5E84 - chain A; structure by X-ray diffraction, 2.99 A resolution.

# Chain A
Protein: 78 kDa glucose-regulated protein
Source organism: Homo sapiens
Notes: engineered mutation(s): T229A, loop34
Reference sequence: P11021 (GRP78_HUMAN); aligned to UniProt positions 25-629 over residues 25-629 (the alignment contains insertions or deletions, so no single offset holds)
Amino-acid sequence (606 residues; row label = number of the first residue in the row):
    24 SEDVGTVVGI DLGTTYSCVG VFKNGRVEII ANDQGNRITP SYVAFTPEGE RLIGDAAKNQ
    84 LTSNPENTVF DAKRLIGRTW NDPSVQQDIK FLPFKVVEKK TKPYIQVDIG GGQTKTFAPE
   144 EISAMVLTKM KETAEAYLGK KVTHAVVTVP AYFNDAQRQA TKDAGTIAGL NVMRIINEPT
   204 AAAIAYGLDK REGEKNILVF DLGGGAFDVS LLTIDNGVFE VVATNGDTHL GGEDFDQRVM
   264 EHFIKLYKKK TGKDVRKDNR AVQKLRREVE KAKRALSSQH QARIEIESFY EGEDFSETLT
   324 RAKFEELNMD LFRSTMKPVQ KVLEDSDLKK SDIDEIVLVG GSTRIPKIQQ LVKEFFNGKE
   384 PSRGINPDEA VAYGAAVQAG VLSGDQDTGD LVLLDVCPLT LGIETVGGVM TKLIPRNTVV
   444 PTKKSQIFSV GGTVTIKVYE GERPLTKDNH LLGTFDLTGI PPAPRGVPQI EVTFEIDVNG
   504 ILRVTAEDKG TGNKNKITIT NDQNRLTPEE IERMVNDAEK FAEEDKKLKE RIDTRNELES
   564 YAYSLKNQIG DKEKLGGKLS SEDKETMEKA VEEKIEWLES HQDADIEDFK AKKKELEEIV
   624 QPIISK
Construct notes: expression tag (24); conflict Ala229 (Thr in P11021), Val453 (Asn457 in P11021), Gly454 (Gln458 in P11021), Gly455 (Pro459 in P11021)
Metal / ion sites: Zn2+ site 1: Asp34 (together with ATP); Zn2+ site 2: Glu201, Asp231; Zn2+ site 3 near Asp238 (its only coordinating residue here); Mg2+ site 1: Glu316 (shared with 1 residue of chain C); Mg2+ site 2: Asp317 (shared with 1 residue of chain C); Mg2+ site 3: Asp608, Asp611 (shared with 1 residue of chain C)
Residues lining bound ligands: ATP (adenosine-5'-triphosphate): Asp34, Gly36, Thr37, Thr38, Tyr39, Lys96, Glu201, Gly226, Gly227, Gly228, Ala229, Gly255, Glu256, Glu293, Lys296, Arg297, Ser300, Gly363, Gly364, Ser365, Arg367, Ile368, Pro390, Asp391
Swiss-Prot annotation at these positions:
  - region: Gln409 to Val419 (Interdomain linker)
  - binding site (ATP): Gly36 to Tyr39, Lys96, Glu293 to Ser300, Gly364 to Arg367
  - modified residue: Ser86 (Phosphoserine), Lys125 (N6-acetyllysine), Tyr160 (3'-nitrotyrosine), Lys213 (N6-acetyllysine), Lys271 (N6-acetyllysine), Lys326 (N6-acetyllysine), Lys353 (N6-acetyllysine), Lys447 (N6-succinyllysine)
  - cross-link (Glycyl lysine isopeptide (Lys-Gly)): Lys352 (interchain with G-Cter in SUMO2), Lys353 (interchain with G-Cter in SUMO1)

# In short
Chain A binds ATP. Glu201 and Asp231 coordinate Zn2+ site 2. Asp608 and Asp611 form the Mg2+ site 3. Curated
annotation (UniProt) lists 17 ATP-binding residues.
Chain A is 78 kDa glucose-regulated protein (Homo sapiens); the structure, ATP-bound state of BiP, was
determined by X-ray diffraction (same publication as 5E85 and 5E86).
